PDB entry 6W1C | electron microscopy, 5.30 A resolution (low resolution: residue-level contacts below are approximate; hydrogen-bond / salt-bridge calls are withheld) | chains C and D of the 16 polymer chains in the assembly

# Chain C (and D)
Protein: E1 glycoprotein
Organism: Mayaro virus (strain Brazil)
Notes: chain D of this document is another copy of the same molecule, construct and numbering; everything in this record applies to it too
Reference sequence: Q8QZ72 (POLS_MAYAB); residues 1-380 here correspond to UniProt positions 807-1186 (UniProt number = residue number + 806)
Chain sequence (380 residues; row label = number of the first residue in the row):
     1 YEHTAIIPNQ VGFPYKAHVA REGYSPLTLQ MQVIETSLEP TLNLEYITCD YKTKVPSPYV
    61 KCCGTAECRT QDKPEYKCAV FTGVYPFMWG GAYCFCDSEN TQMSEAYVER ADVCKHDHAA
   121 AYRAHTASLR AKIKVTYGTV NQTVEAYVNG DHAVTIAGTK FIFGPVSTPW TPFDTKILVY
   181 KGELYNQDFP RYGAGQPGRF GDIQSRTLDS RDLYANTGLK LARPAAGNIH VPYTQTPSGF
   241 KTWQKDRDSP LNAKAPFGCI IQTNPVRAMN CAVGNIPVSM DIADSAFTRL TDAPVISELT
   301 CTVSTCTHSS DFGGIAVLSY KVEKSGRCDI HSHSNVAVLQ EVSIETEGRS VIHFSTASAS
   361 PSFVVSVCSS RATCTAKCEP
UniProt features mapped onto this chain:
  - region: V84 to T101 (E1 fusion peptide loop)
  - glycosylation (N-linked (GlcNAc...) asparagine): N141, N270

# Interface between chain C and chain D
Contacting residue pairs (8):
  D151(C) - R191(D)
  D151(C) - Y192(D)
  H152(C) - Y192(D)
  A153(C) - Y192(D)
  R191(C) - D151(D)
  Y192(C) - D151(D)
  Y192(C) - H152(D)
  G193(C) - A153(D)
Interface residues without a listed pair, chain C (7 interface residues in all): A194
Interface residues without a listed pair, chain D (6 interface residues in all): P190

# In short
Chain C and chain D form an interface of 7 and 6 residues respectively.
Chain C and chain D are both E1 glycoprotein (Mayaro virus (strain Brazil)); the structure, Human mAbs broadly
protect against infection of arthritiogenic alphaviruses by recognizing conserved elements of the MXR8 ...,
was determined by electron microscopy, deposited together with 6W2U, 6VYV and 6W09.
